Entry 4QZ8 (X-ray diffraction, 2.70 A resolution); this record covers chains A and D of the 4 polymer chains in the assembly.

== Chain A ==
Protein: DNA nucleotidylexotransferase
From: Mus musculus
Notes: EC 2.7.7.31
UniProtKB: P09838 (TDT_MOUSE); the construct lacks a stretch of the UniProt sequence, so the offset changes along the chain: 132-482 = UniProt 132-482; 483-510 = UniProt 503-530
Sequence (400 residues; numbered 111 to 510; the number before each row is that of its first residue):
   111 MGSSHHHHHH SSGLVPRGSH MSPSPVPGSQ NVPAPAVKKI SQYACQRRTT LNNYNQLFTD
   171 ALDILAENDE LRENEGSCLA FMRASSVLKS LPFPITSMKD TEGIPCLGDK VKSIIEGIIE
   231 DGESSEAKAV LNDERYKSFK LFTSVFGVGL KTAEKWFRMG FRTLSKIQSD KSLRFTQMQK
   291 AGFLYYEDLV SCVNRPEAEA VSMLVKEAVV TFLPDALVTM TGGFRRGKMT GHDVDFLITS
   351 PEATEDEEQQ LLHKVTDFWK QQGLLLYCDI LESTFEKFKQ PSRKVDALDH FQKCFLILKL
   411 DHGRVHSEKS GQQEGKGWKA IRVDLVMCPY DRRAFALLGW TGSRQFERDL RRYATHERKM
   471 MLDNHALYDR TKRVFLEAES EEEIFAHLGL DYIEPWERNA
Disordered / not traced: 111-147, 386-394, 396, 418-424
Differences from the reference sequence: expression tag (111-131)
UniProt features mapped onto this chain:
  - region: Val258 to Thr262 (Involved in DNA binding)
  - binding site (a 2'-deoxyribonucleoside 5'-triphosphate): Gly333 to Lys338, His342 to Asp345, Gly449, Trp450
  - binding site (Mg(2+)): Asp343, Asp345, Asp434
  - modified residue: Ser134 (Phosphoserine)
Ion coordination: Na+: Thr253, Val255, Val258 (shared with 1 residue of chain U); Mg2+: Asp343, Asp345 (together with 2',3'-dideoxycytidine 5'-triphosphate)
Residues lining bound ligands: 2',3'-dideoxycytidine 5'-triphosphate (DCT): Gly332, Gly333, Arg336, Lys338, Thr340, Gly341, His342, Asp343, Asp345, Gly449, Trp450, Thr451, Gly452, Ser453, Arg454, Glu457
What the authors report for this chain:
  - binding site for the 6-nt DNA strand: Leu398, Phe405
  - conformationally variable residues (side-chain flip): Arg454, Arg458, Arg461
  - binding site for the 7-nt DNA strand: Arg461
  - binding site for 2',3'-dideoxycytidine 5'-triphosphate: Gly449, Arg454
  - contacts within the chain: Asp399-Trp450 (hydrogen bond), Asp399-Asn474 (hydrogen bond)
  - binding site for the 6-nt DNA strand (chain D): Gln152, Gly186 to Ser187
  - mutagenesis - L398A, F405A: decreased catalytic activity
  - mutagenesis - F401A: abolished catalytic activity on in trans
  - mutagenesis - R461A: abolished catalytic activity

== Chain D ==
Molecule: 6-nt DNA strand
Sequence (6 nucleotides; row label = number of the first residue in the row):
     1 AAAAAC

== Chain A / chain D interface ==
Residue-residue contacts (14):
  Gln152(A) with DA3(D), phosphate contact; DA4(D), phosphate contact
  Gly186(A) with DA1(D), base contact
  Ser187(A) with DA1(D), sugar contact
  Ala190(A) with DA1(D), sugar contact
  Pro215(A) with DA3(D), phosphate contact
  Cys216(A) with DA2(D), phosphate contact; DA3(D), hydrogen bond to the phosphate
  Leu217(A) with DA3(D), phosphate contact
  Gly218(A) with DA2(D), hydrogen bond to the phosphate
  Asp219(A) with DA2(D), hydrogen bond to the phosphate
  Lys220(A) with DA1(D), sugar contact; DA2(D), hydrogen bond to the phosphate
  Val221(A) with DA2(D), hydrogen bond to the phosphate
Interface residues without a listed pair, chain A (12 interface residues in all): Phe191

== Summary ==
The interface between chain A and chain D involves 12 residues on one side and 4 on the other, with 5 hydrogen
bonds. Among the polar pairs are Cys216(A)-DA3(D), Gly218(A)-DA2(D) and Asp219(A)-DA2(D). From the paper: a
binding site for the 6-nt DNA strand at Leu398(A) and Phe405(A); L398A and F405A of chain A reduce catalytic
activity; 4 substitutions were tested in all.
Chain A is DNA nucleotidylexotransferase (Mus musculus) and chain D is a 6-nt DNA strand; the structure, Mouse
Tdt in complex with a DSB substrate, C-G base pair, was determined by X-ray diffraction (same publication as
4QZ9, 4QZA, 4QZB, 4QZC, 4QZD, 4QZE and 4 further entries).
